Entry 2W6I (X-ray diffraction, 4.00 A resolution); this record covers chains G and H of the 9 polymer chains in the assembly.

Chain G:
Protein: ATP synthase subunit gamma, mitochondrial
From: Bos taurus
Notes: EC 3.6.3.14
UniProt: P05631 (ATPG_BOVIN); residues -24 to 273 here correspond to UniProt positions 1-298 (UniProt number = residue number + 25)
Sequence (298 residues; numbered -24 to 273; the number before each row is that of its first residue; numbers below 1 keep their minus sign (Met-24 is residue -24)):
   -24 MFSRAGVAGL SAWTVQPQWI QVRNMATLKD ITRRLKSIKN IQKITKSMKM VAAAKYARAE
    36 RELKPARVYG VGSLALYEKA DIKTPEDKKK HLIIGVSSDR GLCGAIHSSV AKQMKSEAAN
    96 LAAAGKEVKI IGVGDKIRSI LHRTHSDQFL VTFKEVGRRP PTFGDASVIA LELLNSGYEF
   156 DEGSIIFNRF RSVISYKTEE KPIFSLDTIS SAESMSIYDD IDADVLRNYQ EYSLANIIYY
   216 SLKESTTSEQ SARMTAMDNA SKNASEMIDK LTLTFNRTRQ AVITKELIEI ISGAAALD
Disordered / not traced: -24 to 0, 62-66, 97-100, 273
Curated features (UniProtKB/Swiss-Prot):
  - modified residue: Lys14 (N6-acetyllysine), Lys24 (N6-succinyllysine), Lys30 (N6-acetyllysine), Lys90 (N6-acetyllysine), Ser121 (Phosphoserine), Lys129 (N6-acetyllysine), Lys172 (N6-acetyllysine), Lys245 (N6-succinyllysine)

Chain H:
Protein: F1-atpase delta subunit
From: Bos taurus
Notes: EC 3.6.3.14
UniProt: P05630 (ATPD_BOVIN); residues -21 to 146 here correspond to UniProt positions 1-168 (UniProt number = residue number + 22)
Sequence (168 residues; row label = number of the first residue in the row; numbers below 1 keep their minus sign (Met-21 is residue -21)):
   -21 MLPSALLRRP GLGRLVRQVR LYAEAAAAQA PAAGPGQMSF TFASPTQVFF NSANVRQVDV
    39 PTQTGAFGIL AAHVPTLQVL RPGLVVVHAE DGTTSKYFVS SGSVTVNADS SVQLLAEEAV
    99 TLDMLDLGAA KANLEKAQSE LLGAADEATR AEIQIRIEAN EALVKALE
Disordered / not traced: -21 to 17, 23, 27-78, 86-88, 96-129, 139-146
Curated features (UniProtKB/Swiss-Prot):
  - modified residue (N6-acetyllysine): Lys114, Lys143

Interface between chain G and chain H:
Residue-residue contacts (18; chain G residue first):
  Pro40(G) with Val26(H), hydrophobic
  Val43(G) with Thr19(H)
  Tyr44(G) with Ala21(H); Ser22(H); Leu93(H), hydrophobic
  Ala50(G) with Gln91(H), hydrogen bond (backbone-side chain)
  Leu51(G) with Asn85(H)
  Lys54(G) with Ser89(H)
  Phe138(G) with Glu95(H)
  Tyr193(G) with Val84(H); Asn85(H), hydrogen bond
  Tyr204(G) with Thr83(H), hydrogen bond
  Tyr207(G) with Gly80(H); Ser81(H); Leu93(H), hydrogen bond (side chain-backbone); Ala94(H); Glu95(H), hydrogen bond (side chain-backbone)
  Asn211(G) with Leu93(H)
Interface residues without a listed pair, chain G (14 interface residues in all): Gly47, Ser48, Tyr214
Interface residues without a listed pair, chain H (16 interface residues in all): Thr24, Val82

In short:
14 residues of chain G face 16 of chain H across their interface; the contacts include 5 hydrogen bonds. Among
the polar pairs are Ala50(G)-Gln91(H), Tyr193(G)-Asn85(H) and Tyr204(G)-Thr83(H).
Chain G is ATP synthase subunit gamma, mitochondrial and chain H is F1-atpase delta subunit, both from Bos
taurus; the structure, Low resolution structures of bovine mitochondrial F1-ATPase during controlled
dehydration: Hydration State 4B, was determined by X-ray diffraction, deposited together with 2W6E, 2W6F,
2W6G, 2W6H and 2W6J.
